Entry 6ITS (X-ray diffraction, 2.50 A resolution); this record covers chain A.

# Chain A
Protein: Methyl-accepting chemotaxis sensory transducer
Organism: Comamonas testosteroni (strain CNB-2)
UniProt: D0IVL9 (D0IVL9_COMT2); residue numbers follow UniProt; this construct covers 46-203
Chain sequence (165 residues; row label = number of the first residue in the row):
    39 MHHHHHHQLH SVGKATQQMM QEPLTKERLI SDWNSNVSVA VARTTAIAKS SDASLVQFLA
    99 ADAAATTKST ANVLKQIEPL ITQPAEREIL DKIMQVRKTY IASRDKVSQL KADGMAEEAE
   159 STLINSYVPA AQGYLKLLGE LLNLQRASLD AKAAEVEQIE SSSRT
Unresolved in the structure: 39-52, 200-203
Construct notes: initiating methionine (39); expression tag (40-45)
Reported in the primary citation:
  - binding site for citric acid: Arg-81, Thr-104, Thr-108, Arg-135, Tyr-138, Arg-142, Tyr-172
  - self-association interface (contacts with another copy of this molecule); pairs are residue here / residue on that copy: Ser-88/Asp-90 (hydrogen bond), Leu-93, Phe-96, Leu-97
  - contacts within the chain: Ser-89/Asp-90 (water-mediated contact)
  - mutagenesis - R81A, S88A, D90A, S92R, S92W, L93R, F96A, F96C, L97A, T104A, Y138A, R142A, Y172A: decreased signaling
  - mutagenesis - T108A, R135A: increased signaling

# Overview
From the paper: a binding site for citric acid at Arg-81, Thr-104 and Thr-108 among others; R81A, S88A and
D90A, among others, reduce signaling; 15 substitutions were tested in all.
Chain A is Methyl-accepting chemotaxis sensory transducer (Comamonas testosteroni (strain CNB-2)); the
structure, The citrate-bound trimer of chemoreceptor MCP2201 ligand binding domain, was determined by X-ray
diffraction (same publication as 5XUA and 5XUB).
